PDB entry 2WL5 | X-ray diffraction, 1.80 A resolution | chains A and B of the 4 polymer chains in the assembly

== Chain A (and B) ==
Protein: Acetyl-CoA acetyltransferase
Organism: Zoogloea ramigera
Notes: EC 2.3.1.9; chain B of this document is another copy of the same molecule, construct and numbering; everything in this record applies to it too
Reference sequence: P07097 (THIL_ZOORA); the construct has insertions or renumbered stretches relative to UniProt, so the offset changes along the chain: 1-10 = UniProt 2-11; 12-392 = UniProt 12-392
Chain sequence (392 residues; numbered 1 to 392; the number before each row is that of its first residue):
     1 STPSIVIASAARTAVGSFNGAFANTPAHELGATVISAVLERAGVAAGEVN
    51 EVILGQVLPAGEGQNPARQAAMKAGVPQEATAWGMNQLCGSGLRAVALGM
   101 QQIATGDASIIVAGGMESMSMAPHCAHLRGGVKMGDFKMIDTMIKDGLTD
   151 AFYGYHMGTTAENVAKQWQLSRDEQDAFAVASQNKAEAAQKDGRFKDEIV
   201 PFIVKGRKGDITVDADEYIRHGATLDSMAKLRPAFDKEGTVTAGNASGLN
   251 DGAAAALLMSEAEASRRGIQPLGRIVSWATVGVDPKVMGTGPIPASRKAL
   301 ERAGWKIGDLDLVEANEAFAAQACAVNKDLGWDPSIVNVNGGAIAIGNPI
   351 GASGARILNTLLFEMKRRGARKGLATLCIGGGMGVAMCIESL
Disordered / not traced: 1-3
Differences from the reference sequence: engineered mutation N348 (His in P07097)
Modified residues: C89 (s-hydroxycysteine; CSO)
Residues lining bound ligands:
  - coenzyme A (COA): C89, L148, H156, M157, Q183, R220, S227, M228, L231, A234, F235, A243, G244, A246, S247, G248, L249, M288, A318, F319, N348, I350, C378
  - D-mannose (DNO): T224, D226, S227, K230
Curated features (UniProtKB/Swiss-Prot):
  - active site: C89 (Acyl-thioester intermediate), C378 (Proton acceptor)

== Chain A / chain B interface ==
Pairs across the interface (147):
  F18(A) with R129(B)
  N19(A) with R129(B)
  N24(A) with H127(B)
  E51(A) with R94(B), salt bridge; T280(B)
  A60(A) with A60(B), hydrophobic; D146(B)
  G61(A) with K145(B); D146(B), hydrogen bond (backbone-side chain)
  E62(A) with D146(B), hydrogen bond (backbone-side chain)
  G63(A) with K145(B); D146(B), hydrogen bond (backbone-side chain)
  Q64(A) with L88(B); K145(B); D146(B); G147(B), hydrogen bond (side chain-backbone); L148(B); T149(B); D150(B); A151(B); M157(B), hydrogen bond; G380(B); G381(B)
  N65(A) with N86(B); M383(B)
  R68(A) with F152(B); V283(B), hydrogen bond (side chain-backbone); G381(B), hydrogen bond (side chain-backbone); G382(B), hydrogen bond (side chain-backbone)
  Q69(A) with A151(B); F152(B)
  M72(A) with F152(B), hydrophobic; P285(B), hydrophobic
  Q78(A) with G282(B); V283(B), hydrogen bond (backbone-backbone); D284(B); G382(B)
  E79(A) with V281(B); G282(B), hydrogen bond (backbone-backbone)
  A80(A) with G282(B)
  T81(A) with T280(B); V281(B); G282(B); M383(B)
  A82(A) with Q87(B); M383(B)
  W83(A) with M85(B), hydrophobic; N86(B); Q87(B); R94(B); L98(B), hydrophobic
  G84(A) with M85(B); N86(B), hydrogen bond (backbone-backbone)
  M85(A) with W83(B), hydrophobic; G84(B); M85(B), hydrophobic
  N86(A) with N65(B); W83(B); G84(B), hydrogen bond (backbone-backbone)
  Q87(A) with A82(B); W83(B)
  L88(A) with Q64(B)
  R94(A) with E51(B), salt bridge; W83(B); Q102(B), hydrogen bond
  L98(A) with W83(B), hydrophobic; Q102(B)
  Q101(A) with Q102(B), hydrogen bond; T105(B), hydrogen bond; D107(B), hydrogen bond
  Q102(A) with R94(B), hydrogen bond; L98(B); Q101(B), hydrogen bond; W278(B)
  T105(A) with Q101(B), hydrogen bond; T105(B)
  D107(A) with Q101(B), hydrogen bond; W278(B), hydrogen bond; R302(B), salt bridge
  M119(A) with R129(B)
  S120(A) with H127(B), hydrogen bond (backbone-side chain); R129(B), hydrogen bond (backbone-side chain)
  M121(A) with H127(B)
  A122(A) with H127(B); R129(B), hydrogen bond (backbone-side chain)
  P123(A) with C125(B), hydrophobic; A126(B); H127(B)
  H124(A) with C125(B); A126(B), hydrogen bond (backbone-backbone)
  C125(A) with P123(B), hydrophobic; H124(B); C125(B), hydrophobic
  A126(A) with P123(B); H124(B), hydrogen bond (backbone-backbone)
  H127(A) with N24(B); S120(B), hydrogen bond (side chain-backbone); M121(B); P123(B)
  R129(A) with F18(B); N19(B); M119(B); S120(B), hydrogen bond (side chain-backbone); A122(B), hydrogen bond (side chain-backbone); D141(B), salt bridge; M143(B)
  M139(A) with M139(B), hydrophobic
  D141(A) with R129(B), salt bridge
  M143(A) with R129(B)
  K145(A) with G61(B); G63(B); Q64(B)
  D146(A) with A60(B); G61(B), hydrogen bond (side chain-backbone); E62(B), hydrogen bond (side chain-backbone); G63(B), hydrogen bond (side chain-backbone); Q64(B)
  G147(A) with Q64(B), hydrogen bond (backbone-side chain)
  T149(A) with Q64(B)
  D150(A) with Q64(B)
  A151(A) with Q64(B); Q69(B)
  F152(A) with R68(B); Q69(B); M72(B), hydrophobic
  M157(A) with Q64(B), hydrogen bond
  W278(A) with Q102(B); D107(B), hydrogen bond
  T280(A) with E51(B); T81(B)
  V281(A) with E79(B); T81(B)
  G282(A) with Q78(B); E79(B), hydrogen bond (backbone-backbone); A80(B); T81(B)
  V283(A) with R68(B), hydrogen bond (backbone-side chain); Q78(B), hydrogen bond (backbone-backbone)
  D284(A) with Q78(B), hydrogen bond
  R302(A) with D107(B), salt bridge
  G380(A) with Q64(B)
  G381(A) with Q64(B); R68(B), hydrogen bond (backbone-side chain)
  G382(A) with R68(B), hydrogen bond (backbone-side chain)
  M383(A) with N65(B); T81(B); A82(B)
Interface residues without a listed pair, chain A (69 interface residues in all): A23, P59, A104, G106, L128, L148, P285
Interface residues without a listed pair, chain B (68 interface residues in all): A23, P59, A104, L128

== Overview ==
69 residues of chain A face 68 of chain B across their interface; the contacts include 41 hydrogen bonds and 6
salt bridges. Polar contacts include E51(A)-R94(B), D107(A)-R302(B) and R129(A)-D141(B). Chain A binds
D-mannose and coenzyme A.
Chain A and chain B are both Acetyl-CoA acetyltransferase (Zoogloea ramigera); the structure, Biosynthetic
thiolase from Z. ramigera. complex of the H348N mutant with coenzyme A, was determined by X-ray diffraction
(same publication as 2WKT, 2WKU, 2WKV, 2WL4 and 2WL6).
